Entry 8ETV (electron microscopy, 3.16 A resolution); this record covers chains C and I of the 8 polymer chains in the assembly.

Chain C:
Name: Histone H2A type 1
From: Xenopus laevis
Reference sequence: Q6AZJ8 (Q6AZJ8_XENLA); numbering as in UniProt (aligned over 1-130)
Sequence (130 residues; row label = number of the first residue in the row):
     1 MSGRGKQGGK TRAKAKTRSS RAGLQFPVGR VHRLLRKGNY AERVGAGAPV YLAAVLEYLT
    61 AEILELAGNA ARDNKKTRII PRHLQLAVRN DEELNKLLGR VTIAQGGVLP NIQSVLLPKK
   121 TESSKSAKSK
Unresolved in the structure: 1-15, 121-130

Chain I:
Molecule: 227-nt DNA strand
Sequence (227 nucleotides; each row starts with the number of its first residue; numbers below 1 keep their minus sign (DC-73 is residue -73)):
   -73 CTGGAGAATC CCGGTGCCGA GGCCGCTCAA TTGGTCGTAG ACAGCTCTAG CACCGCTTAA
   -13 ACGCACGTAC GCGCTGTCCC CCGCGTTTTA ACCGCCAAGG GGATTACTCC CTAGTCTCCA
    47 GGCACGTGTC AGATATATAC ATCCTGTGCA TGTATTGAAC AGCGACCTTG CCGGTGCCAG
   107 TCGGATAGTG TTCCGAGCTC CCACTCTAGA GGATCCCCGG GTACCGA
Unresolved in the structure: -73, 38-153

Interface between chain C and chain I:
Residue-residue contacts (6; chain C residue first):
  Lys16(C) - DT-42(I)  phosphate contact
  Thr17(C) - DT-43(I)  phosphate contact
  Arg18(C) - DT-43(I)  salt bridge to the phosphate
  Arg33(C) - DA-44(I)  salt bridge to the phosphate
  Arg43(C) - DA-35(I)  hydrogen bond to the sugar
  Arg78(C) - DA-54(I)  sugar contact
Other interface residues (no listed pair), chain C (8 interface residues in all): Gly29, Arg30
Other interface residues (no listed pair), chain I (7 interface residues in all): DA-45, DG-37

Summary:
The interface between chain C and chain I involves 8 residues on one side and 7 on the other, with 1 hydrogen
bond and 2 salt bridges. Among the polar pairs are Arg43(C)-DA-35(I), Arg18(C)-DT-43(I) and Arg33(C)-DA-44(I).
Here chain C is Histone H2A type 1 (Xenopus laevis) and chain I is a 227-nt DNA strand. Entry 8ETV (Class2 of
the INO80-Hexasome complex) was determined by electron microscopy, deposited together with 8ETS, 8ETT, 8ETU,
8ETW, 8EU9, 8EUE, 8EUF and 8EUJ.
